2DN3 - chains A and B; structure by X-ray diffraction, 1.25 A resolution.

Chain A:
Molecule: Hemoglobin alpha subunit
Source organism: Homo sapiens
UniProtKB: P69905 (HBA_HUMAN); numbering as in UniProt (aligned over 1-141)
Amino-acid sequence (141 residues; numbered 1 to 141; the number before each row is that of its first residue):
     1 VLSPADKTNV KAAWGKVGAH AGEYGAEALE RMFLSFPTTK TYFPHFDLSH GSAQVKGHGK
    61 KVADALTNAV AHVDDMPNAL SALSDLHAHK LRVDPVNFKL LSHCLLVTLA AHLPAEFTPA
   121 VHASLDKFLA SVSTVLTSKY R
UniProt features mapped onto this chain:
  - site: Lys61 (Not glycated)
  - natural variant: Asp6 (A6D: In J-Toronto; this construct carries the variant), Ala13 (A13D: In J-Paris 1/J-Aljezur), Glu27 (A27E: In Shenyang; this construct carries the variant), Lys61 (K61N: In Zambia; deletion: In Clinic), Asp64 (A64D: In Pontoise; this construct carries the variant), Asp75 (D75A: In Lille; D75G: In Chapel Hill; D75N: In G-Pest), Ala111 (A111D: In Petah Tikva)
Ion coordination: heme Fe: His87 (together with carbon monoxide)
Residues lining bound ligands:
  - carbon monoxide (CMO): Leu29, Phe43, His58, Val62, His87
  - carbon monoxide / heme: Leu29, Met32, Thr39, Tyr42, Phe43, His45, Phe46, His58, Lys61, Val62, Ala65, Leu66, Leu83, Leu86, His87, Leu91, Val93, Asn97, Phe98, Leu101, Leu105, Val132, Leu136
  - heme (HEM): Met32, Thr39, Tyr42, Phe43, His45, Phe46, His58, Lys61, Val62, Ala65, Leu66, Leu83, Leu86, His87, Leu91, Val93, Asn97, Phe98, Leu101, Leu105, Val132, Leu136

Chain B:
Molecule: Hemoglobin beta subunit
Source organism: Homo sapiens
UniProtKB: P68871 (HBB_HUMAN); numbering as in UniProt (aligned over 1-146)
Amino-acid sequence (146 residues; each row starts with the number of its first residue):
     1 VHLTPEEKSA VTALWGKVNV DEVGGEALGR LLVVYPWTQR FFESFGDLST PDAVMGNPKV
    61 KAHGKKVLGA FSDGLAHLDN LKGTFATLSE LHCDKLHVDP ENFRLLGNVL VCVLAHHFGK
   121 EFTPPVQAAY QKVVAGVANA LAHKYH
UniProt features mapped onto this chain:
  - natural variant: Leu3 (H3L: In Graz; this construct carries the variant), Glu7 (E7A: In G-Makassar; E7K: In Hb C; E7Q: In Machida; E7V: In SKCA), Lys8 (E8K: In G-Siriraj; this construct carries the variant), Val11 (A11V: In Iraq-Halabja; this construct carries the variant), Gly16 (W16G: In Randwick; this construct carries the variant), Val23 (E23V: In D-Granada; this construct carries the variant), Gly24 (V24G: In Miyashiro; this construct carries the variant), Gly25 (G25D: In Moscva; G25R: In Riverdale-Bronx; G25V: In Savannah), Leu32 (L32P: In Yokohama), Val33 (L33V: In Muscat; this construct carries the variant), Arg40 (Q40R: In Tianshui; this construct carries the variant), Phe42 (F42Y: In Mequon; deletion: In Bruxelles), 11 further natural variant entries in UniProt
Ion coordination: heme Fe: His92 (together with carbon monoxide)
Residues lining bound ligands:
  - carbon monoxide (CMO): Leu28, Phe42, His63, Val67, His92
  - carbon monoxide / heme: Leu28, Leu31, Thr38, Phe41, Phe42, His63, Lys66, Val67, Ala70, Phe71, Phe85, Leu88, Leu91, His92, Leu96, Val98, Asn102, Phe103, Leu106, Val137, Leu141
  - heme (HEM): Leu31, Thr38, Phe41, Phe42, His63, Lys66, Val67, Ala70, Phe71, Phe85, Leu88, Leu91, His92, Leu96, Val98, Asn102, Phe103, Leu106, Val137, Leu141
What the authors report for this chain:
  - contacts within the chain: Trp37-Asn102
  - conformationally variable residues: Tyr145

Chain A / chain B interface:
Contacting residue pairs (38; chain A residue first):
  Glu30(A) - Pro124(B)
  Arg31(A) - Phe122(B)  hydrogen bond (side chain-backbone)
  Arg31(A) - Thr123(B)
  Arg31(A) - Pro124(B)
  Arg31(A) - Gln127(B)  hydrogen bond
  Leu34(A) - Pro124(B)  hydrophobic
  Leu34(A) - Pro125(B)
  Leu34(A) - Ala128(B)
  Ser35(A) - Gln127(B)
  Ser35(A) - Ala128(B)
  Ser35(A) - Gln131(B)
  Phe36(A) - Gln131(B)
  Lys99(A) - Arg104(B)
  His103(A) - Asn108(B)
  His103(A) - Val111(B)
  His103(A) - Gln127(B)
  His103(A) - Gln131(B)  hydrogen bond
  Cys104(A) - Gln127(B)
  Val107(A) - Val111(B)  hydrophobic
  Val107(A) - Ala115(B)
  Val107(A) - Gln127(B)
  Ala110(A) - Cys112(B)
  Ala110(A) - Ala115(B)
  Ala110(A) - His116(B)
  Ala111(A) - Ala115(B)
  Ala111(A) - Gly119(B)
  Pro114(A) - His116(B)  hydrogen bond (backbone-side chain)
  Phe117(A) - Arg30(B)  hydrogen bond (backbone-side chain)
  Phe117(A) - His116(B)
  Thr118(A) - Arg30(B)
  Pro119(A) - Arg30(B)
  Pro119(A) - Val33(B)
  Pro119(A) - Met55(B)  hydrophobic
  His122(A) - Arg30(B)  hydrogen bond
  His122(A) - Val34(B)
  Ala123(A) - Val34(B)  hydrophobic
  Asp126(A) - Val34(B)
  Asp126(A) - Tyr35(B)  hydrogen bond
Also at the interface, not in a pair above, chain A (21 interface residues in all): Leu106, Ala120, Lys127
Also at the interface, not in a pair above, chain B (24 interface residues in all): Glu26, Pro51, Glu101, Val109, Lys120

Summary:
21 residues of chain A and 24 residues of chain B are in contact; the contacts include 7 hydrogen bonds. Among
the polar pairs are Arg31(A)-Phe122(B), Arg31(A)-Gln127(B) and His103(A)-Gln131(B). Ligands of chain A: heme,
carbon monoxide and carbon monoxide / heme. The paper reports conformational variability at Tyr145(B);
contacts within the chain involving Trp37(B) and Asn102(B).
Here chain A is Hemoglobin alpha subunit and chain B is Hemoglobin beta subunit, both from Homo sapiens. Entry
2DN3 (1.25A resolution crystal structure of human hemoglobin in the carbonmonoxy form) was determined by X-ray
diffraction together with 2DN1 and 2DN2 from the same study.
